8VRN - chains I and J of the 9 polymer chains in the assembly; structure by electron microscopy, 2.57 A resolution.

== Chain I ==
Name: Kappa FAB light chain
From: Mus musculus
Notes: antibody fragment or engineered binder
Chain sequence (213 residues; numbered 1 to 213; the number before each row is that of its first residue):
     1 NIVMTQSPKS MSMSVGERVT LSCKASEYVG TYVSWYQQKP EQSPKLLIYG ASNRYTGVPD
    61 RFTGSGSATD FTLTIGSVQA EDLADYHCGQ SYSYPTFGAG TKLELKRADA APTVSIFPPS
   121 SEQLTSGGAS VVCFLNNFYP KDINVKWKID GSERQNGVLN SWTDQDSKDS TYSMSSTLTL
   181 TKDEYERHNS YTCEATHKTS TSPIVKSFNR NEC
Not modelled in the structure: 106-213
Disulfide bonds: C23-C88

== Chain J ==
Name: IGG2B FAB heavy chain
From: Mus musculus
Notes: antibody fragment or engineered binder
Chain sequence (454 residues; row label = number of the first residue in the row):
     1 EVQLQQSGAE LVKPGASVKL SCTASGFNIK DTYMYWVKQR PEQGLEWIGR IDPANGDTKY
    61 DPKFQGKATI TTDTFSNTAY LQLSSLTSED TAVYYCARKG LRWAMDYWGQ GTSVTVSTAK
   121 TTPPSVYPLA PGCGDTTGSS VTLGCLVKGY FPESVTVTWN SGSLSSSVHT FPALLQSGLY
   181 TMSSSVTVPS STWPSQTVTC SVAHPASSTT VDKKLEPSGP ISTINPCPPC KECHKCPAPN
   241 LEGGPSVFIF PPNIKDVLMI SLTPKVTCVV VDVSEDDPDV QISWFVNNVE VHTAQTQTHR
   301 EDYNSTIRVV STLPIQHQDW MSGKEFKCKV NNKDLPSPIE RTISKIKGLV RAPQVYILPP
   361 PAEQLSRKDV SLTCLVVGFN PGDISVEWTS NGHTEENYKD TAPVLDSDGS YFIYSKLNMK
   421 TSKWEKTDSF SCNVRHEGLK NYYLKKTISR SPGK
Not modelled in the structure: 1, 118-454
Disulfide bonds: C22-C96

== How chain I and chain J interact ==
Contacting residue pairs (30; chain I residue first):
  T31(I) with R102(J), hydrogen bond
  Y32(I) with R102(J)
  S34(I) with A104(J)
  Y36(I) with A104(J), hydrogen bond (side chain-backbone); M105(J); W108(J)
  Q38(I) with Q39(J), hydrogen bond; Y95(J), hydrogen bond
  Q42(I) with Y95(J)
  S43(I) with Y95(J); G109(J)
  P44(I) with Y95(J); W108(J)
  L46(I) with A104(J); D106(J)
  Y49(I) with L101(J); A104(J), hydrophobic
  G50(I) with R102(J)
  Y55(I) with D106(J); Y107(J)
  S91(I) with W103(J), hydrogen bond (side chain-backbone)
  Y94(I) with W47(J), hydrophobic; R50(J); K59(J)
  P95(I) with Y35(J), hydrophobic; W47(J); M105(J), hydrophobic
  F97(I) with L45(J); M105(J), hydrophobic
  A99(I) with G44(J), hydrogen bond (backbone-backbone)
Other interface residues (no listed pair), chain I (20 interface residues in all): N53, H87, G98
Other interface residues (no listed pair), chain J (20 interface residues in all): V37, Q43, Q110

== Summary ==
Chain I and chain J each contribute 20 residues to their interface, with 6 hydrogen bonds. Polar contacts
include T31(I)-R102(J), Y36(I)-A104(J) and Q38(I)-Q39(J).
Here chain I is Kappa FAB light chain and chain J is IGG2B FAB heavy chain, both from Mus musculus. Entry 8VRN
(Human GABAA receptor alpha1-beta2-gamma2 subtype in complex with GABA plus PPTQ) was determined by electron
microscopy together with 8VQY from the same study.
